1O97 - chains C and D; structure by X-ray diffraction, 1.60 A resolution.

# Chain C
Name: Electron transferring flavoprotein beta-subunit
Source organism: Methylophilus methylotrophus
Reference sequence: P53570 (ETFB_METME); residue numbers follow UniProt; this construct covers 1-264
Amino-acid sequence (264 residues; row label = number of the first residue in the row):
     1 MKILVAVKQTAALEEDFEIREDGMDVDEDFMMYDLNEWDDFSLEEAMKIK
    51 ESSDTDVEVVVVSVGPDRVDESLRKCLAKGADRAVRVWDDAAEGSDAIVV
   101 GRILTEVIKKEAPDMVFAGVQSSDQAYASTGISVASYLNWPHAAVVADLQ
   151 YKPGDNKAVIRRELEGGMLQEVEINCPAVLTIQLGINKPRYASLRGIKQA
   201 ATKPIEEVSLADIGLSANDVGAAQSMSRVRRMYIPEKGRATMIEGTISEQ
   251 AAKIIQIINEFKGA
Unresolved in the structure: 194-203, 262-264
Residues lining bound ligands:
  - adenosine monophosphate (AMP): A6, V7, K8, N36, W38, D39, V62, S63, V64, V100, L104, A118, G119, V120, Q121, S122, A126, Y127, A128, S129, T130, G131
  - FAD (flavin-adenine dinucleotide): E37, W38, V120, Q121, E163, Q183, L184
Curated features (UniProtKB/Swiss-Prot):
  - binding site (AMP): A6, N36 to D39, V64, G119 to S122, Y127 to T130

# Chain D
Name: Electron transferring flavoprotein alpha-subunit
Source organism: Methylophilus methylotrophus
Reference sequence: P53571 (ETFA_METME); residue numbers follow UniProt; this construct covers 1-320
Amino-acid sequence (320 residues; each row starts with the number of its first residue):
     1 SKILVIAEHRRNDLRPVSLELIGAANGLKKSGEDKVVVAVIGSQADAFVP
    51 ALSVNGVDELVVVKGSSIDFDPDVFEASVSALIAAHNPSVVLLPHSVDSL
   101 GYASSLASKTGYGFATDVYIVEYQGDELVATRGGYNQKVNVEVDFPGKST
   151 VVLTIRPSVFKPLEGAGSPVVSNVDAPSVQSRSQNKDYVEVGGGNDIDIT
   201 TVDFIMSIGRGIGEETNVEQFRELADEAGATLCCSRPIADAGWLPKSRQV
   251 GQSGKVVGSCKLYVAMGISGSIQHMAGMKHVPTIIAVNTDPGASIFTIAK
   301 YGIVADIFDIEEELKAQLAA
Unresolved in the structure: 193-195, 319-320
Residues lining bound ligands: FAD (flavin-adenine dinucleotide): G209, R210, G211, S235, R236, P237, Q249, V250, G251, Q252, S253, G254, G267, I268, S269, G270, S271, Q273, H274, V287, N288, T289, D290, A293, A305, D306, I307, F308

# Chain C / chain D interface
Contacting residue pairs - 155 pairs, chain C then chain D:
  A11(C) - Y135(D)
  L13(C) - Y135(D)  hydrophobic
  F17(C) - K138(D)
  F17(C) - V139(D)  hydrophobic
  D25(C) - Y135(D)  hydrogen bond
  V26(C) - Y135(D)  hydrophobic
  V26(C) - V139(D)  hydrophobic
  M31(C) - Y135(D)
  E37(C) - R210(D)  salt bridge
  I98(C) - S104(D)
  I98(C) - S108(D)
  S123(C) - N136(D)
  D124(C) - G134(D)
  D124(C) - Y135(D)  hydrogen bond (backbone-backbone)
  D124(C) - N136(D)  hydrogen bond (backbone-backbone)
  Q125(C) - R132(D)  hydrogen bond (backbone-side chain)
  Q125(C) - G134(D)
  Q125(C) - Y135(D)  hydrogen bond (side chain-backbone)
  A126(C) - R132(D)  hydrogen bond (backbone-side chain)
  Y127(C) - T116(D)  hydrogen bond (backbone-side chain)
  Y127(C) - R132(D)
  A128(C) - L100(D)  hydrophobic
  S129(C) - S104(D)  hydrogen bond (backbone-side chain)
  S129(C) - F114(D)
  S129(C) - T116(D)
  I132(C) - L100(D)
  I132(C) - G101(D)
  I132(C) - S104(D)
  I132(C) - S105(D)
  S133(C) - S104(D)  hydrogen bond (backbone-side chain)
  S133(C) - S108(D)  hydrogen bond
  S136(C) - S105(D)  hydrogen bond (side chain-backbone)
  S136(C) - S108(D)
  S136(C) - K109(D)
  Y137(C) - S108(D)
  N139(C) - R182(D)  hydrogen bond (backbone-side chain)
  W140(C) - R182(D)
  P141(C) - R182(D)
  H142(C) - P72(D)
  H142(C) - D73(D)
  H142(C) - G101(D)  hydrogen bond (side chain-backbone)
  H142(C) - R182(D)
  A144(C) - L100(D)
  A144(C) - G101(D)
  V145(C) - V97(D)  hydrophobic
  V145(C) - L100(D)  hydrophobic
  R161(C) - V189(D)
  R162(C) - F70(D)
  R162(C) - V97(D)
  R162(C) - D98(D)  salt bridge
  E163(C) - V97(D)
  E163(C) - R236(D)  salt bridge
  E163(C) - S253(D)  hydrogen bond
  L164(C) - R10(D)
  L164(C) - Y188(D)  hydrophobic
  L164(C) - S253(D)
  E165(C) - R10(D)  salt bridge
  E165(C) - R15(D)  salt bridge
  E165(C) - S96(D)
  E165(C) - V97(D)  hydrogen bond (side chain-backbone)
  E165(C) - Q252(D)
  G166(C) - Q252(D)  hydrogen bond (backbone-backbone)
  G166(C) - S253(D)
  G166(C) - G254(D)
  G166(C) - K255(D)  hydrogen bond (backbone-side chain)
  G167(C) - S253(D)  hydrogen bond (backbone-backbone)
  M168(C) - R11(D)  hydrogen bond
  M168(C) - Y188(D)  hydrophobic
  M168(C) - V189(D)
  M168(C) - E190(D)
  L169(C) - Y188(D)
  L169(C) - V189(D)  hydrogen bond (backbone-backbone)
  L169(C) - V191(D)  hydrophobic
  Q170(C) - N185(D)
  Q170(C) - D187(D)
  Q170(C) - Y188(D)  hydrogen bond
  E171(C) - N185(D)
  E171(C) - K186(D)  hydrogen bond (backbone-backbone)
  E171(C) - D187(D)  hydrogen bond (backbone-backbone)
  V172(C) - S183(D)
  V172(C) - Q184(D)
  V172(C) - N185(D)
  E173(C) - S183(D)
  E173(C) - Q184(D)  hydrogen bond (backbone-backbone)
  I174(C) - R182(D)
  N175(C) - R182(D)  hydrogen bond (backbone-backbone)
  Q183(C) - R236(D)
  L184(C) - R236(D)  hydrogen bond (backbone-side chain)
  L184(C) - D240(D)
  G185(C) - D240(D)
  K188(C) - D240(D)  hydrogen bond (side chain-backbone)
  K188(C) - A241(D)
  M226(C) - A107(D)  hydrophobic
  M226(C) - T110(D)
  M226(C) - Y112(D)
  M226(C) - G113(D)
  M226(C) - F114(D)  hydrogen bond (backbone-backbone)
  M226(C) - F145(D)
  S227(C) - F114(D)
  S227(C) - D144(D)
  R228(C) - V143(D)
  R228(C) - D144(D)  salt bridge
  R228(C) - P146(D)
  V229(C) - E142(D)
  R230(C) - Q124(D)
  R230(C) - V129(D)
  R230(C) - E142(D)  salt bridge
  R230(C) - V143(D)
  R230(C) - D144(D)  salt bridge
  R231(C) - V141(D)
  R231(C) - E142(D)  salt bridge
  M232(C) - Y135(D)  hydrophobic
  M232(C) - V139(D)  hydrophobic
  M232(C) - N140(D)
  M232(C) - V141(D)  hydrophobic
  Y233(C) - V139(D)
  Y233(C) - N140(D)  hydrogen bond (backbone-backbone)
  P235(C) - N140(D)
  K237(C) - T297(D)
  G238(C) - F296(D)
  G238(C) - T297(D)
  A240(C) - F296(D)  hydrogen bond (backbone-backbone)
  A240(C) - A299(D)
  A240(C) - K300(D)
  A240(C) - G302(D)
  T241(C) - K300(D)  hydrogen bond (backbone-backbone)
  T241(C) - Y301(D)
  T241(C) - G302(D)  hydrogen bond (backbone-backbone)
  M242(C) - F296(D)  hydrophobic
  M242(C) - G302(D)
  I243(C) - G302(D)  hydrogen bond (backbone-backbone)
  I243(C) - I303(D)  hydrophobic
  I247(C) - A305(D)  hydrophobic
  I247(C) - D309(D)
  I247(C) - I310(D)  hydrophobic
  I247(C) - E313(D)
  S248(C) - E313(D)
  S248(C) - Q317(D)
  Q250(C) - I303(D)
  Q250(C) - A305(D)
  Q250(C) - I310(D)
  A251(C) - E313(D)
  A251(C) - L314(D)
  A251(C) - Q317(D)
  A252(C) - Q317(D)
  I254(C) - I303(D)  hydrophobic
  I254(C) - I310(D)  hydrophobic
  I254(C) - L314(D)  hydrophobic
  I257(C) - I285(D)  hydrophobic
  I257(C) - Y301(D)  hydrophobic
  I258(C) - F204(D)  hydrophobic
  I258(C) - L262(D)  hydrophobic
  F261(C) - D203(D)
  F261(C) - F204(D)  hydrophobic
  F261(C) - K261(D)
Also at the interface, not in a pair above, chain C (75 interface residues in all): I19, V120, Q121, S225, I234, R239, K253
Also at the interface, not in a pair above, chain D (83 interface residues in all): H95, Y102, I120, T131, G133, K148, M206, Q273, T283, V287, V304

# Summary
The interface between chain C and chain D involves 75 residues on one side and 83 on the other; the contacts
include 33 hydrogen bonds and 9 salt bridges. Polar contacts include E37(C)-R210(D), R162(C)-D98(D) and
E163(C)-R236(D).
Here chain C is Electron transferring flavoprotein beta-subunit and chain D is Electron transferring
flavoprotein alpha-subunit, both from Methylophilus methylotrophus. Entry 1O97 (Structure of electron
transferring flavoprotein from Methylophilus methylotrophus, recognition loop removed by limited proteolysis)
was determined by X-ray diffraction (same publication as 1O95 and 1O96).
